5VTE - chains A and B; structure by X-ray diffraction, 2.02 A resolution.

# Chain A
Molecule: de novo peptide 1
Chain sequence (31 residues; numbered 1 to 31; the number before each row is that of its first residue):
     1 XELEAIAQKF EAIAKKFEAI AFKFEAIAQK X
Modified residues: ACE (acetyl group) at position 1; Phe22 (iodo-phenylalanine; PHI); NH2 (amino group) at position 31

# Chain B
Molecule: de novo peptide 2
Chain sequence (31 residues; row label = number of the first residue in the row):
     1 XELKAIAQEF KAIAKEFKAI AFEFKAIAQK X
Modified residues: ACE (acetyl group) at position 1; Phe22 (iodo-phenylalanine; PHI); NH2 (amino group) at position 31

# How chain A and chain B interact
Contacting residue pairs (26):
  Leu3(A) with Phe24(B), hydrophobic; Ile27(B), hydrophobic
  Glu4(A) with Ala28(B)
  Ala7(A) with Ala21(B); Lys25(B)
  Phe10(A) with Phe17(B), hydrophobic; Ile20(B), hydrophobic; Phe24(B), hydrophobic
  Glu11(A) with Ala21(B); Lys25(B), salt bridge
  Ala14(A) with Ala14(B); Lys18(B)
  Phe17(A) with Phe10(B), hydrophobic; Ile13(B), hydrophobic; Phe17(B), hydrophobic
  Glu18(A) with Ala14(B); Lys18(B), salt bridge
  Ile20(A) with Phe10(B), hydrophobic
  Ala21(A) with Ala7(B); Lys11(B)
  Phe22(A) with Lys11(B)
  Phe24(A) with Phe10(B), hydrophobic
  Glu25(A) with Lys4(B); Ala7(B); Lys11(B), salt bridge
  Ala28(A) with Leu3(B), hydrophobic
Also at the interface, not in a pair above, chain A (16 interface residues in all): Ile6, Ile13
Also at the interface, not in a pair above, chain B (16 interface residues in all): Ile6

# In short
Chain A and chain B each contribute 16 residues to their interface, with 3 salt bridges. Among the polar pairs
are Glu11(A)-Lys25(B), Glu18(A)-Lys18(B) and Glu25(A)-Lys11(B).
Chain A is de novo peptide 1 and chain B is de novo peptide 2; the structure, Hetero antiparallel coiled coil
hexamer formed by de novo peptides, was determined by X-ray diffraction, deposited together with 5W0J.
